5UOW - chains B and C of the 6 polymer chains in the assembly; structure by electron microscopy, 4.50 A resolution (low resolution: residue-level contacts below are approximate; hydrogen-bond / salt-bridge calls are withheld).

== Chain B ==
Name: N-methyl-D-aspartate receptor subunit NR2A
Organism: Xenopus laevis
UniProtKB: B7ZSK1 (B7ZSK1_XENLA); aligned to UniProt positions 1-830 over residues 1-830 (the alignment contains insertions or deletions, so no single offset holds)
Amino-acid sequence (832 residues; numbered 1 to 832; the number before each row is that of its first residue):
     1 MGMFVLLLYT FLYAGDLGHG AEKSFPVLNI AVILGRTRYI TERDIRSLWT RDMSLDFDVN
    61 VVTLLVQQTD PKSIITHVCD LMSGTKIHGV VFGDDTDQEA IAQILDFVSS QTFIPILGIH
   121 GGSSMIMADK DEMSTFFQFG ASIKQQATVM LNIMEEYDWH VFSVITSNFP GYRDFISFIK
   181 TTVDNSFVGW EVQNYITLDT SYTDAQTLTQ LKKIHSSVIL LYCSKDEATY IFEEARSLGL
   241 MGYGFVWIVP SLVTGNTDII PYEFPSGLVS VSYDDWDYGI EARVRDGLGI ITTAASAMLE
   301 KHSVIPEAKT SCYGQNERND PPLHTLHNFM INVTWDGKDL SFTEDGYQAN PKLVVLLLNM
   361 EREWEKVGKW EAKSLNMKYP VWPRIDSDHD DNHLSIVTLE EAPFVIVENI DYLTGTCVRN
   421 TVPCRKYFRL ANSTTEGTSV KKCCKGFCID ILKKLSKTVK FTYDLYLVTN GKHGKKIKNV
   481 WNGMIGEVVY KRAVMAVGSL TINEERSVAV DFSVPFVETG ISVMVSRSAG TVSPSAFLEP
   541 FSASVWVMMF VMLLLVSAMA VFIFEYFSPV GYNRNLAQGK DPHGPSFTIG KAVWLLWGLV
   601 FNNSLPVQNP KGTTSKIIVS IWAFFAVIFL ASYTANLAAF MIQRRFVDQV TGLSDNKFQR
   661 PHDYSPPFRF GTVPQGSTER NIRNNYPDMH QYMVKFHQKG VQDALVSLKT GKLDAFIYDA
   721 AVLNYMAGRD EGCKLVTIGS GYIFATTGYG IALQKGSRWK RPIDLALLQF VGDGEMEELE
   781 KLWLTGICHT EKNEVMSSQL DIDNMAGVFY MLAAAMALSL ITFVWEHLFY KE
Not modelled in the structure: 1-24, 571-582, 832
Differences from the reference sequence: conflict Q67 (Asn in B7ZSK1), A372 (Asn in B7ZSK1), A431 (Asn435 in B7ZSK1), A529 (Asn533 in B7ZSK1), L605 (Val609 in B7ZSK1), R644 (Glu648 in B7ZSK1), R645 (Glu649 in B7ZSK1), Q675 (Asn679 in B7ZSK1); expression tag (831-832)
Cystine bridges: C79-C312, C417-C443, C424-C444, C733-C788
Glycans and other covalent adducts: covalent link M154-D158
Residues lining bound ligands:
  - glycine (BMK; (5S,10R)-5-methyl-10,11-dihydro-5H-5,10-epiminodibenzo[a,d][7]annulene): L630, A631, T634
  - glutamic acid (GLU): H473, S499, L500, T501, G676, S677, T678, E679, D719
Swiss-Prot annotation at these positions:
  - binding site (Zn(2+)): H120, D258, D274
  - glycosylation: N332 (N-linked (GlcNAc...) asparagine)

== Chain C ==
Name: N-methyl-D-aspartate receptor subunit NR1-8a
Organism: Xenopus laevis
UniProtKB: C0KD18 (C0KD18_XENLA); residue numbers follow UniProt; this construct covers 23-836
Amino-acid sequence (814 residues; row label = number of the first residue in the row):
    23 DPKIVNIGAV LSTKKHEQIF REAVNQANKR HFTRKIQLNA TSVTHRPNAI QMALSVCEDL
    83 ISSQVYAILV SHPPAPTDHL TPTPISYTAG FYRIPVIGLT TRMSIYSDKS IHLSFLRTVP
   143 PYSHQALVWF EMMRLFNWNH VILIVSDDHE GRAAQKKLET LLEEKESKAD KVLQFEPGTK
   203 NLTALLLEAK ELEARVIILS ASEDDATAVY KSAAMLDMTG AGYVWLVGER EISGSALRYA
   263 PDGIIGLQLI NGKNESAHIS DAVAVVAQAI HELFEMEQIT DPPRGCVGNT NIWKTGPLFK
   323 RVLMSSKYPD GVTGRIEFNE DGDRKFAQYS IMNLQNRKLV QVGIFDGSYI IQNDRKIIWP
   383 GGETERPQGY QMSTRLKIVT IHQEPFVYVR PTTSDGTCRE EYTINGDPIK KVICNGPDET
   443 IPGRPTVPQC CYGFCVDLLI KLAREMDFTY EVHLVADGKF GTQERVNNSN AAAWNGMMGE
   503 LLSGQADMIV APLTINNERA QYIEFSKPFK YQGLTILVKK EIPRSTLDSF MQPFQSTLWL
   563 LVGLSVHVVA VMLYLLDRFS PFGRFKVNSA AAEEDALTLS SAMWFSWRVL LNSGLGEGAP
   623 RSFSARILGM VWALFAMIIV ASYTANLAAF LVLRRPEERI TGINDPRLRN PSDKFIYATV
   683 KQSSVDIYFR RQVELSTMYR HMEKHNYESA AEAIQAVRDN KLHAFIWDSA VLEFEASQDC
   743 DLVTTGELFF RSGFGIGMRK DSPWKQEVSL NILKSHENGF MEELDKTWVR YQECDSRSNA
   803 PATLTFENMA GVFYLVAGGI VAGIFLIFIE IAYK
Not modelled in the structure: 583-598
Differences from the reference sequence: conflict Q300 (Asn in C0KD18), Q350 (Asn in C0KD18), D368 (Asn in C0KD18), D440 (Asn in C0KD18), D469 (Asn in C0KD18), A493 (Lys in C0KD18), A494 (Lys in C0KD18), A495 (Glu in C0KD18), A592 (Glu in C0KD18), A593 (Glu in C0KD18), A594 (Glu in C0KD18), R610 (Gly in C0KD18), L617 (Ile in C0KD18), L636 (Gly in C0KD18), R656 (Asp in C0KD18), D741 (Lys in C0KD18), E769 (Asn in C0KD18), Y816 (Met in C0KD18)
Cystine bridges: C79-C308, C420-C452, C436-C453, C742-C796
Glycans and other covalent adducts: N-acetylglucosamine (NAG) linked to N61, N203, N276; covalent link N273-H280; covalent link M394-P765; covalent link G825-I829

== Interface between chain B and chain C ==
Residue-residue contacts (45; chain B residue first):
  E504(B) - L772(C)
  E504(B) - L775(C)
  E504(B) - K776(C)
  S507(B) - L772(C)
  S507(B) - L775(C)
  F512(B) - K529(C)
  S513(B) - K529(C)
  P515(B) - K529(C)
  P515(B) - Y533(C)
  P540(B) - P803(C)
  P540(B) - A804(C)
  P540(B) - T805(C)
  F541(B) - P803(C)
  F541(B) - A804(C)
  V545(B) - M811(C)
  M548(B) - F815(C)
  F562(B) - I822(C)
  F562(B) - I826(C)
  K616(B) - W606(C)
  I617(B) - W606(C)
  I618(B) - I822(C)
  S620(B) - W606(C)
  I621(B) - V818(C)
  A623(B) - L613(C)
  F625(B) - F815(C)
  V627(B) - L613(C)
  A631(B) - L649(C)
  A631(B) - F652(C)
  T634(B) - L649(C)
  N636(B) - P803(C)
  A638(B) - L653(C)
  T746(B) - Y533(C)
  T746(B) - H778(C)
  T747(B) - Y533(C)
  G748(B) - Y533(C)
  L765(B) - N519(C)
  L765(B) - Q523(C)
  A766(B) - N519(C)
  L768(B) - N518(C)
  L768(B) - N519(C)
  L768(B) - A522(C)
  Q769(B) - N519(C)
  Q769(B) - E520(C)
  V771(B) - R753(C)
  G772(B) - Y690(C)
Interface residues without a listed pair, chain B (48 interface residues in all): I502, N503, V508, V517, E518, M552, L555, F624, I628, L630, S632, A635, A639, N681, N685, A745, D764
Interface residues without a listed pair, chain C (36 interface residues in all): P530, W609, L612, S615, Q694, F752, E779, S800, V814, A819

== Summary ==
The interface between chain B and chain C involves 48 residues on one side and 36 on the other. Chain B binds
glutamic acid and glycine. N-acetylglucosamine is covalently linked to N61(C), N203(C) and N276(C). UniProt
lists 3 Zn2+-binding residues on chain B.
Chain B is N-methyl-D-aspartate receptor subunit NR2A and chain C is N-methyl-D-aspartate receptor subunit
NR1-8a, both from Xenopus laevis; the structure, Triheteromeric NMDA receptor GluN1/GluN2A/GluN2B in complex
with glycine, glutamate, MK-801 and a GluN2B-specific Fab, at pH ..., was determined by electron microscopy.
